8YGO - chains A and D of the 4 polymer chains in the assembly; structure by electron microscopy, 3.29 A resolution.

[Chain A]
Protein: SIR2-like domain-containing protein
From: Bacillus subtilis A29
UniProtKB: D4G637 (D4G637_BACNB); numbering as in UniProt (aligned over 299-1005)
Sequence (707 residues; numbered 299 to 1005; the number before each row is that of its first residue):
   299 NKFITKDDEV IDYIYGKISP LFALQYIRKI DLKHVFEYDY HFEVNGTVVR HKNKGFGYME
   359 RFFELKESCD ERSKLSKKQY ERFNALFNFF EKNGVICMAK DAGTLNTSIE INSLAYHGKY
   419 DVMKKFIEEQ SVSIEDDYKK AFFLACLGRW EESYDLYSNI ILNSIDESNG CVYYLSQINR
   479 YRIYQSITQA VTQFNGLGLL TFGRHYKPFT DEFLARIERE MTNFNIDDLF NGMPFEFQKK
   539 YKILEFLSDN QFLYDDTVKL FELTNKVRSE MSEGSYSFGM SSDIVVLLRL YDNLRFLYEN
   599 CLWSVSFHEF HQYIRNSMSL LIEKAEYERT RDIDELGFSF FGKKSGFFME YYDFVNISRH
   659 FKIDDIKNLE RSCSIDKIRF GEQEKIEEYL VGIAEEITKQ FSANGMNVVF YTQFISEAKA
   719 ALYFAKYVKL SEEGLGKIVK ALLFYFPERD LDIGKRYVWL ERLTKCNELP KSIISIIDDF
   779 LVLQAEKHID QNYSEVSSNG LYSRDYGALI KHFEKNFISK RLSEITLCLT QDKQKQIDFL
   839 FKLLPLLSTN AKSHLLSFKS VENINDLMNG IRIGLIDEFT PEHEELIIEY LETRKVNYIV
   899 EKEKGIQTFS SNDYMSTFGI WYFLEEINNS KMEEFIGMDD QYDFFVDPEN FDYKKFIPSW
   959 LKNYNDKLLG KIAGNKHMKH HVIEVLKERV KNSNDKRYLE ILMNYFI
Disordered / not traced: 299-302

[Chain D]
Protein: SPR
From: Bacillus subtilis A29
UniProtKB: A0A162TY69 (A0A162TY69_BACIU); residues 1-264 here = UniProt positions 1-264
Sequence (264 residues; row label = number of the first residue in the row):
     1 MKTVIQDTAD VYFKRKSDGK LVFTAEAQTA SFSQAISEEK LRGGIGNKPL YILKSEKEIN
    61 LTVKNAFFDL EWLAMTQGET IQEETKVKVF DREHGLIVDD TNKVTLKGKP VSDVTFYNKK
   121 GLTYKIAVST DGTYTIPTAF AAAKDKLTAV YQIEKVGRRL AIKASKFSER YEVEYRTIAY
   181 NPDTEEVYSD IYIQFPNVSP SGEFEMSLEN GNALAPEIKF EALADTDTDE MAVVIEASRD
   241 ENTAAPVEDT TGSTQSSDLG GTTE
Disordered / not traced: 79-167, 241-264

[Chain A / chain D interface]
Contacting residue pairs (83; chain A residue first):
  Gln483(A) - Leu208(D)  hydrogen bond (side chain-backbone)
  Gln483(A) - Glu209(D)  hydrogen bond (side chain-backbone)
  Gln487(A) - Ser207(D)  hydrogen bond (side chain-backbone)
  Gln487(A) - Leu208(D)  hydrogen bond (side chain-backbone)
  Gln491(A) - Phe204(D)  hydrogen bond (side chain-backbone)
  Gln491(A) - Glu205(D)
  Gln491(A) - Met206(D)  hydrogen bond (side chain-backbone)
  Phe492(A) - Phe204(D)
  Gly494(A) - Phe68(D)
  Leu495(A) - Ile218(D)  hydrophobic
  Gly496(A) - Phe204(D)
  Leu497(A) - Leu73(D)  hydrophobic
  Leu497(A) - Thr76(D)
  Leu498(A) - Tyr171(D)  hydrophobic
  Leu498(A) - Pro200(D)  hydrophobic
  Thr499(A) - Pro200(D)
  Phe500(A) - Phe204(D)  hydrophobic
  His503(A) - Gln77(D)
  Asn548(A) - Glu209(D)
  Tyr552(A) - Asn210(D)
  Ser604(A) - Ser207(D)
  Phe605(A) - Ser207(D)
  Phe605(A) - Glu209(D)
  His606(A) - Met206(D)
  His606(A) - Ser207(D)  hydrogen bond (backbone-side chain)
  Glu607(A) - Ser207(D)
  Glu607(A) - Leu208(D)
  Glu607(A) - Glu209(D)  hydrogen bond (side chain-backbone)
  Glu607(A) - Asn210(D)
  Lys660(A) - Glu203(D)  salt bridge
  Thr710(A) - Phe204(D)
  Thr710(A) - Glu205(D)
  Gln711(A) - Glu205(D)
  Asp750(A) - Leu223(D)
  Tyr755(A) - Leu41(D)
  Glu759(A) - Leu41(D)
  Val794(A) - Arg170(D)
  Val794(A) - Leu223(D)  hydrophobic
  Ser795(A) - Leu223(D)
  Ser795(A) - Ala224(D)  hydrogen bond (backbone-backbone)
  Ser796(A) - Lys57(D)
  Ser796(A) - Glu58(D)
  Asn797(A) - Glu56(D)  hydrogen bond
  Asn797(A) - Lys57(D)
  Tyr800(A) - Ala224(D)  hydrogen bond (side chain-backbone)
  Tyr800(A) - Asp225(D)  hydrogen bond (side chain-backbone)
  Tyr800(A) - Thr226(D)  hydrogen bond
  His810(A) - Gly43(D)
  Ile869(A) - Leu50(D)  hydrophobic
  Arg870(A) - Ile52(D)
  Phe877(A) - Leu50(D)  hydrophobic
  Lys902(A) - Ile235(D)
  Gly903(A) - Ile235(D)
  Gly903(A) - Glu236(D)  hydrogen bond (backbone-backbone)
  Ile904(A) - Val234(D)
  Ile904(A) - Ile235(D)  hydrophobic
  Gln905(A) - Val233(D)
  Gln905(A) - Val234(D)  hydrogen bond (backbone-backbone)
  Gln905(A) - Glu236(D)
  Thr906(A) - Ala232(D)
  Phe907(A) - Glu230(D)
  Phe907(A) - Met231(D)
  Phe907(A) - Ala232(D)  hydrogen bond (backbone-backbone)
  Phe907(A) - Val234(D)  hydrophobic
  Ser908(A) - Asp229(D)  hydrogen bond (side chain-backbone)
  Ser908(A) - Met231(D)
  Ser909(A) - Asp229(D)
  Ser909(A) - Met231(D)  hydrogen bond
  Asn910(A) - Thr226(D)  hydrogen bond (side chain-backbone)
  Asn910(A) - Asp227(D)  hydrogen bond (side chain-backbone)
  Asn910(A) - Thr228(D)
  Asn910(A) - Asp229(D)
  Ile918(A) - Leu53(D)  hydrophobic
  Trp919(A) - Leu50(D)
  Trp919(A) - Tyr51(D)
  Lys960(A) - Ile36(D)  hydrogen bond (side chain-backbone)
  Lys960(A) - Glu38(D)
  Asn961(A) - Ile36(D)
  Asn961(A) - Glu38(D)
  Asn961(A) - Ser55(D)
  Asn963(A) - Tyr51(D)  hydrogen bond
  Lys965(A) - Tyr51(D)
  Leu966(A) - Tyr51(D)
Interface residues without a listed pair, chain A (63 interface residues in all): Trp448, Arg480, Asn493, Phe550, Leu551, Ser602, Asp662, Val756, Lys840, Asn863, Asp875, Ser914, Glu924, Arg995
Interface residues without a listed pair, chain D (49 interface residues in all): Phe23, Ser37, Lys40, Lys48, Pro49, Lys219, Glu221

[Summary]
63 residues of chain A and 49 residues of chain D are in contact; the contacts include 22 hydrogen bonds and 1
salt bridge. Polar contacts include Lys660(A)-Glu203(D), Gln483(A)-Leu208(D) and Gln483(A)-Glu209(D).
Chain A is SIR2-like domain-containing protein and chain D is SPR, both from Bacillus subtilis A29; the
structure, The complex by DSR2-CTD-SPR with NAD, was determined by electron microscopy together with 8YGC,
8YGF, 8YGK, 8YGN and 8YGP from the same study.
